PDB entry 5DV6 | X-ray diffraction, 2.80 A resolution | chains A and B

== Chain A ==
Protein: Peroxisome proliferator-activated receptor gamma
Organism: Homo sapiens
Reference sequence: P37231 (PPARG_HUMAN); residues 195-477 here correspond to UniProt positions 223-505 (UniProt number = residue number + 28)
Amino-acid sequence (287 residues; each row starts with the number of its first residue):
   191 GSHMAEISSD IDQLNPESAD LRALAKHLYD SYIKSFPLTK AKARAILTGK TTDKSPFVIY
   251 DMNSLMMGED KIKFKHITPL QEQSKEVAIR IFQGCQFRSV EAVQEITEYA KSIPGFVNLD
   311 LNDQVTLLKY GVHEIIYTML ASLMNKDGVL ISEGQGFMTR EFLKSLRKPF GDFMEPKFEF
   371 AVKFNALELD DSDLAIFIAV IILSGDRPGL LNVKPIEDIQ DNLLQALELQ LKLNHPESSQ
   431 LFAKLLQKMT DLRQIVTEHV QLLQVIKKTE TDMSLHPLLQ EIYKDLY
Unresolved in the structure: 191-205, 264-274
Covalent attachments: N-methylidene-3-nitrobenzamide (B4H) linked to Cys285
Differences from the reference sequence: expression tag (191-194)
Residues lining bound ligands: N-methylidene-3-nitrobenzamide (B4H): Phe282, Gln286, Ser289, His323, Ile326, Leu330, Phe363, Met364, Lys367, His449, Leu453, Leu465, Leu469, Tyr473
UniProt features mapped onto this chain:
  - motif: Pro467 to Asp475 (9aaTAD)
  - binding site (rosiglitazone): Gln286 to Ser289, His323, His449, Tyr473
  - cross-link: Lys224 (Glycyl lysine isopeptide (Lys-Gly) (interchain with G-Cter in ubiquitin))

== Chain B ==
Protein: Nuclear receptor coactivator 1
Notes: EC 2.3.1.48
Reference sequence: Q15788 (NCOA1_HUMAN); residue numbers follow UniProt; this construct covers 685-700
Amino-acid sequence (16 residues; row label = number of the first residue in the row):
   685 ERHKILHRLL QEGSPS
Unresolved in the structure: 685-686, 697-700
UniProt features mapped onto this chain:
  - motif: Leu690 to Leu694 (LXXLL motif 4)
  - modified residue: Ser698 (Phosphoserine)
  - mutagenesis: Leu693 to Leu694 (Slightly affects interactions with steroid receptors. Abolishes interactions with steroid receptors; when associated with A-636; A-637; A-752 and A-753)

== How chain A and chain B interact ==
Contacting residue pairs (21):
  Thr297(A) - Leu694(B)
  Lys301(A) - Leu693(B)  hydrogen bond (side chain-backbone)
  Lys301(A) - Leu694(B)
  Lys301(A) - Glu696(B)
  Phe306(A) - Leu694(B)  hydrophobic
  Leu311(A) - His691(B)
  Leu311(A) - Gln695(B)
  Gln314(A) - Leu694(B)
  Val315(A) - His687(B)
  Val315(A) - Leu690(B)  hydrophobic
  Val315(A) - Leu694(B)  hydrophobic
  Leu318(A) - Leu694(B)  hydrophobic
  Lys319(A) - His687(B)  hydrogen bond
  Pro467(A) - Ile689(B)  hydrophobic
  Leu468(A) - Ile689(B)
  Leu468(A) - Leu690(B)  hydrophobic
  Leu468(A) - Leu693(B)  hydrophobic
  Glu471(A) - His687(B)  hydrogen bond (backbone-side chain)
  Glu471(A) - Lys688(B)  hydrogen bond (side chain-backbone)
  Glu471(A) - Ile689(B)  hydrogen bond (side chain-backbone)
  Glu471(A) - Leu690(B)  hydrogen bond (side chain-backbone)
Interface residues without a listed pair, chain A (13 interface residues in all): Gln294, Asn312

== In short ==
13 residues of chain A face 9 of chain B across their interface; the contacts include 6 hydrogen bonds. Polar
contacts include Lys301(A)-Leu693(B), Lys319(A)-His687(B) and Glu471(A)-His687(B). Covalently linked
N-methylidene-3-nitrobenzamide: at Cys285(A). UniProt lists 7 rosiglitazone-binding residues on chain A; 2
mutagenesis sites on chain B.
Here chain A is Peroxisome proliferator-activated receptor gamma (Homo sapiens) and chain B is Nuclear
receptor coactivator 1. Entry 5DV6 (Human PPARgamma ligand binding dmain complexed with SB1404 in a covalent
bonded form) was determined by X-ray diffraction.
